1HWK - chains A and C of the 4 polymer chains in the assembly; structure by X-ray diffraction, 2.22 A resolution.

Chain A (and C):
Name: Hmg-CoA reductase
Source organism: Homo sapiens
Notes: EC 1.1.1.34; fragment: catalytic portion; chain C of this document is another copy of the same molecule, construct and numbering; everything in this record applies to it too
Reference sequence: P04035 (HMDH_HUMAN); residues 426-888 here = UniProt positions 426-888
Amino-acid sequence (467 residues; numbered 422 to 888; the number before each row is that of its first residue):
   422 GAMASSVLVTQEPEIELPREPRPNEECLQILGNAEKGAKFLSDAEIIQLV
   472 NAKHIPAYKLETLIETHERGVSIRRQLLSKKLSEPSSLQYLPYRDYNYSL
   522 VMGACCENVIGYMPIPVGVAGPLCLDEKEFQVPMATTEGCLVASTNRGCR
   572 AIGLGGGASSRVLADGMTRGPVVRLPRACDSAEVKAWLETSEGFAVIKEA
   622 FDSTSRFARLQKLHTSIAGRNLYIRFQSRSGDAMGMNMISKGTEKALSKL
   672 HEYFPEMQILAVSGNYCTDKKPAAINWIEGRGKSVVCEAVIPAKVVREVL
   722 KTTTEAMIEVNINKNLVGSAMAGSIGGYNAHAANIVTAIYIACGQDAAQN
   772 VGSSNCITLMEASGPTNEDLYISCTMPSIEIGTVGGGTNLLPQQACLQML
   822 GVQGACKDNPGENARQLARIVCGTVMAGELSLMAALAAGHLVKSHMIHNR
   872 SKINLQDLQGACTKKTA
Disordered / not traced: 422-441, 450-461, 862-888 (chain C: 422-461, 861-888)
Sequence notes: insertion (422-425); engineered mutation I485 (Met in P04035)
Residues lining bound ligands:
  - atorvastatin (117; 7-[2-(4-fluoro-phenyl)-5-isopropyl-3-phenyl-4-phenylcarbamoyl-pyrrol-1-yl]- 3,5-dihydroxy-heptanoic acid), molecule 1: E559, G560, C561, L562, A564, S565, R568, K735, A751, H752, N755, S852, L853, A856, L857, G860
  - atorvastatin (117), molecule 2: R590, S661, V683, S684, N686, C688, D690, K691, K692
  - ADP (adenosine-5'-diphosphate), molecule 1: Y479, E528, N529
  - ADP, molecule 2: A564, N567, R568, R571, K722
  - ADP, molecule 3: R627, F628, S651, G652, D653, A654, M655, G656, M657, N658, M659, V805, G806, G807, A826, C827, P831
What the authors report for this chain:
  - binding site for atorvastatin: E559, R590

How chain A and chain C interact:
Contacting residue pairs (19):
  W698(A) with A741(C), hydrogen bond (side chain-backbone); M742(C)
  I699(A) with M742(C); A743(C)
  I733(A) with I733(C), hydrophobic
  V738(A) with I778(C), hydrophobic; L780(C), hydrophobic
  A741(A) with W698(C), hydrogen bond (backbone-side chain); Y749(C)
  M742(A) with W698(C); I699(C)
  A743(A) with I699(C)
  G744(A) with I746(C)
  I746(A) with G744(C); I746(C), hydrophobic
  Y749(A) with A741(C); Y749(C), hydrogen bond
  I778(A) with V738(C), hydrophobic
  L780(A) with V738(C), hydrophobic
Also at the interface, not in a pair above, chain A (15 interface residues in all): E730, L737, S745
Also at the interface, not in a pair above, chain C (15 interface residues in all): L737, S745, E782

Summary:
The chain A/chain C interface involves 15 residues from each chain, with 3 hydrogen bonds. Polar pairs include
W698(A)-A741(C) and Y749(A)-Y749(C). Bound to chain A: 3 copies of ADP and atorvastatin. The paper reports a
binding site for atorvastatin at E559(A) and R590(A).
Chain A and chain C are both Hmg-CoA reductase (Homo sapiens); the structure, Complex of the catalytic portion
of human hmg-CoA reductase with atorvastatin, was determined by X-ray diffraction (same publication as 1HW8,
1HW9, 1HWI, 1HWJ and 1HWL).
